1CCK - chain A; structure by X-ray diffraction, 2.10 A resolution.

# Chain A
Protein: Cytochrome C peroxidase
From: Saccharomyces cerevisiae
Notes: EC 1.11.1.5
UniProt: P00431 (CCPR_YEAST); residues 4-294 here correspond to UniProt positions 71-361 (UniProt number = residue number + 67)
Sequence (291 residues; numbered 4 to 294; the number before each row is that of its first residue):
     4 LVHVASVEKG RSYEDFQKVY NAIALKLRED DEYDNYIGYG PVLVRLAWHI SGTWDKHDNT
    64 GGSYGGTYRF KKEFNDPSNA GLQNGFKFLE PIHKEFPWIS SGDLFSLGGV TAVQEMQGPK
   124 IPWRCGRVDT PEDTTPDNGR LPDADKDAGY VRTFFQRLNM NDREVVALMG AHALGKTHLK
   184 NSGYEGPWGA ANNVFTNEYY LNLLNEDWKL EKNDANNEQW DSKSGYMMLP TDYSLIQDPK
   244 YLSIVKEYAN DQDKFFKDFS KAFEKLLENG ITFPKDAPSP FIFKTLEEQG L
Construct notes: engineered mutation Ile53 (Thr120 in P00431), Gly152 (Asp219 in P00431), Tyr202 (Phe269 in P00431)
UniProt features mapped onto this chain:
  - active site: His52 (Proton acceptor), Trp191 (Tryptophan radical intermediate)
  - binding site (heme b): His175
  - site: Arg48 (Transition state stabilizer)
  - modified residue: Tyr153 (Phosphotyrosine)
Ion coordination: heme Fe near His175 (its only coordinating residue here)
Residues lining bound ligands: heme (HEM): Pro44, Val45, Val47, Arg48, Trp51, Pro145, Asp146, Ala147, Phe158, Leu171, Met172, Ala174, His175, Leu177, Gly178, Lys179, Thr180, His181, Asn184, Ser185, Tyr187, Trp191, Leu232, Thr234, Phe262, Phe266

# In short
Chain A binds heme. Curated annotation (UniProt) lists active-site residues His52 and Trp191 and heme
b-binding residue His175.
Chain A is Cytochrome C peroxidase (Saccharomyces cerevisiae); the structure, Altering substrate specificity
of cytochrome C peroxidase towards A small molecular substrate peroxidase by substituting tyrosine ..., was
determined by X-ray diffraction (same publication as 1APX).
